1M5S - chains C and D of the 4 polymer chains in the assembly; structure by X-ray diffraction, 1.85 A resolution.

# Chain C
Name: Formylmethanofuran--tetrahydromethanopterin formyltransferase
Organism: Methanosarcina barkeri
Notes: EC 2.3.1.101
UniProt: P55301 (FTR_METBA); residues 2001-2297 here correspond to UniProt positions 1-297 (UniProt number = residue number - 2000)
Sequence (297 residues; row label = number of the first residue in the row):
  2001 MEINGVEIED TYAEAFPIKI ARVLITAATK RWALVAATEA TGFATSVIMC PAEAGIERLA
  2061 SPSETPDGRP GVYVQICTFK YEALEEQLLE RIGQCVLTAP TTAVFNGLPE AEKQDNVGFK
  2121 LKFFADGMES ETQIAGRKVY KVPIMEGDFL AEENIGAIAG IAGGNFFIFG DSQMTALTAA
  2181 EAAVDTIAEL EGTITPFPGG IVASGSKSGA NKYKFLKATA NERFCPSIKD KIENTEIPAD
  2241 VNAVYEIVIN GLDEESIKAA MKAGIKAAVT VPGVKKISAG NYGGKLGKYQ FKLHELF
Construct notes: conflict Asp2115 (Phe115 in P55301)

# Chain D
Name: Formylmethanofuran--tetrahydromethanopterin formyltransferase
Organism: Methanosarcina barkeri
Notes: EC 2.3.1.101
UniProt: P55301 (FTR_METBA); residues 3001-3297 here correspond to UniProt positions 1-297 (UniProt number = residue number - 3000)
Sequence (297 residues; numbered 3001 to 3297; the number before each row is that of its first residue):
  3001 MEINGVEIED TYAEAFPIKI ARVLITAATK RWALVAATEA TGFATSVIMC PAEAGIERLA
  3061 SPSETPDGRP GVYVQICTFK YEALEEQLLE RIGQCVLTAP TTAVFNGLPE AEKQDNVGFK
  3121 LKFFADGMES ETQIAGRKVY KVPIMEGDFL AEENIGAIAG IAGGNFFIFG DSQMTALTAA
  3181 EAAVDTIAEL EGTITPFPGG IVASGSKSGA NKYKFLKATA NERFCPSIKD KIENTEIPAD
  3241 VNAVYEIVIN GLDEESIKAA MKAGIKAAVT VPGVKKISAG NYGGKLGKYQ FKLHELF
Construct notes: conflict Asp3115 (Phe115 in P55301)

# How chain C and chain D interact
Contacting residue pairs - 161 pairs, chain C then chain D:
  Arg2031(C) - Glu3181(D)  salt bridge
  Trp2032(C) - Leu3177(D)
  Trp2032(C) - Glu3181(D)
  Trp2032(C) - Ile3201(D)  hydrophobic
  Val2035(C) - Pro3198(D)
  Val2035(C) - Gly3199(D)
  Thr2038(C) - Thr3038(D)
  Glu2039(C) - Thr3041(D)
  Glu2039(C) - Gly3042(D)
  Glu2039(C) - Phe3043(D)  hydrogen bond (backbone-backbone)
  Glu2039(C) - Ala3044(D)  hydrogen bond (side chain-backbone)
  Glu2039(C) - Thr3045(D)
  Thr2041(C) - Glu3039(D)
  Gly2042(C) - Glu3039(D)
  Gly2042(C) - Phe3043(D)
  Phe2043(C) - Glu3039(D)  hydrogen bond (backbone-backbone)
  Phe2043(C) - Gly3042(D)
  Phe2043(C) - Gln3087(D)
  Phe2043(C) - Glu3090(D)
  Phe2043(C) - Arg3091(D)
  Phe2043(C) - Cys3095(D)  hydrophobic
  Ala2044(C) - Glu3039(D)  hydrogen bond (backbone-side chain)
  Thr2045(C) - Glu3039(D)
  Thr2045(C) - Gln3094(D)  hydrogen bond (side chain-backbone)
  Ser2046(C) - Gln3094(D)
  Met2049(C) - Gln3094(D)
  Cys2050(C) - Gln3094(D)
  Gln2087(C) - Phe3043(D)
  Glu2090(C) - Phe3043(D)
  Glu2090(C) - Met3049(D)
  Arg2091(C) - Phe3043(D)
  Gln2094(C) - Thr3045(D)  hydrogen bond (backbone-side chain)
  Gln2094(C) - Ser3046(D)
  Gln2094(C) - Met3049(D)
  Gln2094(C) - Cys3050(D)
  Cys2095(C) - Phe3043(D)  hydrophobic
  Cys2095(C) - Pro3198(D)
  Leu2097(C) - Ser3204(D)
  Thr2098(C) - Phe3197(D)
  Thr2098(C) - Pro3198(D)
  Thr2098(C) - Ile3201(D)
  Thr2098(C) - Val3202(D)
  Thr2098(C) - Ala3203(D)  hydrogen bond (backbone-backbone)
  Thr2098(C) - Ser3204(D)
  Ala2099(C) - Pro3198(D)  hydrophobic
  Ala2099(C) - Ala3203(D)
  Pro2100(C) - Leu3177(D)  hydrophobic
  Pro2100(C) - Pro3198(D)
  Pro2100(C) - Ile3201(D)  hydrophobic
  Pro2100(C) - Ala3203(D)
  Thr2101(C) - Gln3173(D)
  Thr2101(C) - Leu3177(D)
  Thr2101(C) - Tyr3245(D)
  Phe2123(C) - Tyr3213(D)
  Phe2123(C) - Phe3215(D)  hydrophobic
  Phe2123(C) - Leu3216(D)
  Phe2124(C) - Gly3205(D)
  Phe2124(C) - Ala3218(D)
  Phe2124(C) - Thr3219(D)
  Phe2124(C) - Ala3220(D)  hydrogen bond (backbone-backbone)
  Asp2126(C) - Lys3207(D)  salt bridge
  Asp2126(C) - Ala3210(D)
  Asp2126(C) - Asn3211(D)  hydrogen bond (side chain-backbone)
  Asp2126(C) - Lys3212(D)  hydrogen bond (side chain-backbone)
  Asp2126(C) - Tyr3213(D)  hydrogen bond (side chain-backbone)
  Asp2126(C) - Thr3219(D)  hydrogen bond
  Gly2127(C) - Lys3212(D)
  Gly2127(C) - Tyr3213(D)
  Met2128(C) - Ile3228(D)  hydrophobic
  Met2128(C) - Ile3232(D)  hydrophobic
  Glu2129(C) - Tyr3213(D)  hydrogen bond
  Pro2143(C) - Ala3220(D)
  Pro2143(C) - Cys3225(D)
  Pro2143(C) - Ser3227(D)
  Pro2143(C) - Ile3228(D)  hydrophobic
  Ile2144(C) - Ala3203(D)
  Ile2144(C) - Ser3204(D)
  Ile2144(C) - Cys3225(D)  hydrophobic
  Ile2144(C) - Pro3226(D)
  Met2145(C) - Phe3167(D)  hydrophobic
  Met2145(C) - Ala3203(D)  hydrogen bond (backbone-backbone)
  Met2145(C) - Ser3204(D)  hydrogen bond (backbone-backbone)
  Met2145(C) - Gly3205(D)
  Met2145(C) - Phe3224(D)
  Met2145(C) - Pro3226(D)
  Met2145(C) - Ala3243(D)
  Met2145(C) - Val3244(D)  hydrogen bond (backbone-backbone)
  Met2145(C) - Glu3246(D)
  Glu2146(C) - Gln3173(D)  hydrogen bond (backbone-side chain)
  Glu2146(C) - Ala3203(D)  hydrogen bond (backbone-backbone)
  Glu2146(C) - Ala3243(D)
  Glu2146(C) - Val3244(D)
  Glu2146(C) - Tyr3245(D)  hydrogen bond
  Gly2147(C) - Ser3227(D)  hydrogen bond (backbone-side chain)
  Asp2148(C) - Ser3227(D)  hydrogen bond
  Phe2167(C) - Met3145(D)  hydrophobic
  Gln2173(C) - Thr3101(D)
  Gln2173(C) - Glu3146(D)
  Leu2177(C) - Trp3032(D)
  Leu2177(C) - Pro3100(D)  hydrophobic
  Leu2177(C) - Thr3101(D)
  Glu2181(C) - Arg3031(D)  salt bridge
  Glu2181(C) - Trp3032(D)
  Phe2197(C) - Thr3098(D)
  Pro2198(C) - Val3035(D)
  Pro2198(C) - Glu3039(D)
  Pro2198(C) - Cys3095(D)
  Pro2198(C) - Thr3098(D)
  Pro2198(C) - Ala3099(D)  hydrophobic
  Pro2198(C) - Pro3100(D)
  Gly2199(C) - Val3035(D)
  Ile2201(C) - Trp3032(D)  hydrophobic
  Ile2201(C) - Thr3098(D)
  Ile2201(C) - Pro3100(D)  hydrophobic
  Val2202(C) - Thr3098(D)
  Val2202(C) - Met3145(D)
  Ala2203(C) - Thr3098(D)  hydrogen bond (backbone-backbone)
  Ala2203(C) - Ala3099(D)
  Ala2203(C) - Pro3100(D)
  Ala2203(C) - Ile3144(D)
  Ala2203(C) - Met3145(D)  hydrogen bond (backbone-backbone)
  Ala2203(C) - Glu3146(D)  hydrogen bond (backbone-backbone)
  Ser2204(C) - Leu3097(D)
  Ser2204(C) - Thr3098(D)
  Ser2204(C) - Ile3144(D)
  Ser2204(C) - Met3145(D)  hydrogen bond (backbone-backbone)
  Gly2205(C) - Phe3124(D)
  Gly2205(C) - Met3145(D)
  Lys2207(C) - Asp3126(D)  salt bridge
  Ala2210(C) - Asp3126(D)
  Asn2211(C) - Asp3126(D)  hydrogen bond (backbone-side chain)
  Lys2212(C) - Asp3126(D)  hydrogen bond (backbone-side chain)
  Lys2212(C) - Gly3127(D)
  Tyr2213(C) - Phe3123(D)
  Tyr2213(C) - Asp3126(D)  hydrogen bond (backbone-side chain)
  Tyr2213(C) - Gly3127(D)
  Tyr2213(C) - Glu3129(D)  hydrogen bond
  Leu2216(C) - Phe3123(D)
  Ala2218(C) - Phe3124(D)
  Thr2219(C) - Phe3124(D)
  Thr2219(C) - Asp3126(D)
  Ala2220(C) - Phe3124(D)  hydrogen bond (backbone-backbone)
  Ala2220(C) - Pro3143(D)
  Phe2224(C) - Met3145(D)
  Cys2225(C) - Pro3143(D)
  Cys2225(C) - Ile3144(D)  hydrophobic
  Pro2226(C) - Ile3144(D)
  Pro2226(C) - Met3145(D)
  Ser2227(C) - Pro3143(D)
  Ser2227(C) - Asp3148(D)  hydrogen bond
  Ile2228(C) - Met3128(D)  hydrophobic
  Ile2228(C) - Pro3143(D)  hydrophobic
  Lys2231(C) - Met3128(D)
  Ile2232(C) - Met3128(D)  hydrophobic
  Ala2243(C) - Met3145(D)
  Ala2243(C) - Glu3146(D)
  Val2244(C) - Met3145(D)  hydrogen bond (backbone-backbone)
  Val2244(C) - Glu3146(D)  hydrogen bond (backbone-backbone)
  Tyr2245(C) - Thr3101(D)
  Tyr2245(C) - Glu3146(D)  hydrogen bond
  Glu2246(C) - Met3145(D)
Other interface residues (no listed pair), chain C (77 interface residues in all): Ala2028, Pro2051, Lys2122, Ala2125, Met2174, Pro2196, Ser2206, Phe2215, Glu2222, Asn2242
Other interface residues (no listed pair), chain D (77 interface residues in all): Ala3028, Pro3051, Leu3089, Ala3125, Gly3147, Met3174, Pro3196, Ser3206, Glu3222, Lys3231, Asn3242

# In short
The chain C/chain D interface involves 77 residues from each chain, with 34 hydrogen bonds and 4 salt bridges.
Polar pairs include Arg2031(C)-Glu3181(D), Asp2126(C)-Lys3207(D) and Glu2181(C)-Arg3031(D).
Chain C and chain D are both Formylmethanofuran--tetrahydromethanopterin formyltransferase (Methanosarcina
barkeri); the structure, Formylmethanofuran:tetrahydromethanopterin fromyltransferase from Methanosarcina
barkeri, was determined by X-ray diffraction (same publication as 1M5H).
